Entry 1V3L (X-ray diffraction, 2.10 A resolution); this record covers chain A.

== Chain A ==
Molecule: Cyclomaltodextrin glucanotransferase
Source organism: Bacillus sp
Notes: EC 2.4.1.19
UniProtKB: P05618 (CDGT_BACS0); residues 1-686 here correspond to UniProt positions 28-713 (UniProt number = residue number + 27)
Chain sequence (686 residues; numbered 1 to 686; the number before each row is that of its first residue):
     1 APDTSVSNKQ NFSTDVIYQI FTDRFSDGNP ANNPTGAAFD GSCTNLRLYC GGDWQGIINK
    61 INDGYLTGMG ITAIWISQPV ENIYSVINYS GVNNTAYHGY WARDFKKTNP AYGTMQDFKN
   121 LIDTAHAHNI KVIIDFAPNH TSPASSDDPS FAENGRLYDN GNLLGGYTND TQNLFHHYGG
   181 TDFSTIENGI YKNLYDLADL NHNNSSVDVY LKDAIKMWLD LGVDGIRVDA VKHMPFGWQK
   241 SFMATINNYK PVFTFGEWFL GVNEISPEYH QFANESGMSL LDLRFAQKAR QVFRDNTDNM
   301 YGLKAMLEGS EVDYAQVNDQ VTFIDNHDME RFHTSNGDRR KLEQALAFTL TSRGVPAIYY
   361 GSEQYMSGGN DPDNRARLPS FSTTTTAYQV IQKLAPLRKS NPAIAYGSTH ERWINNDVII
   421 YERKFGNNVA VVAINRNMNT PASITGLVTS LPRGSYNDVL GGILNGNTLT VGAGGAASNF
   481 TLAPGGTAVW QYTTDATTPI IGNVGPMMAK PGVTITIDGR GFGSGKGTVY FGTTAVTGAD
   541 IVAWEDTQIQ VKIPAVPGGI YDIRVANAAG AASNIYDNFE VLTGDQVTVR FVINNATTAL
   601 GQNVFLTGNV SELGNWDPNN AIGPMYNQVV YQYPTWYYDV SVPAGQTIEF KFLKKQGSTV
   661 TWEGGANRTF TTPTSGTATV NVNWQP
Differences from the reference sequence: engineered mutation Leu-283 (Phe310 in P05618)
Curated features (UniProtKB/Swiss-Prot):
  - active site: Asp-229 (Nucleophile), Glu-257 (Proton donor)
  - binding site (Ca(2+)): Asp-27, Asn-29, Asn-32, Asn-33, Gly-51, Asp-53, Asn-139, Ile-190, Asp-199, His-233
  - binding site (substrate): Tyr-100, Trp-101, His-140, Asn-193 to Asp-196, Arg-227, Lys-232, His-233, His-327, Asp-371, Arg-375
  - site: Asp-328 (Transition state stabilizer)
Disulfides: Cys-43/Cys-50
Bound ions: Ca2+ site 1: Asp-27, Asn-29, Asn-32, Asn-33, Gly-51, Asp-53; Ca2+ site 2: Asn-139, Ile-190, Asp-199, His-233
Ligand contacts: ACI / beta-D-galactopyranose / alpha-D-glucopyranose / 4,6-dideoxy-alpha-D-xylo-hexopyranose: Tyr-97, His-98, Tyr-100, Trp-101, His-140, Leu-194, Tyr-195, Leu-197, Asp-229, Ala-230, Lys-232, His-233, Glu-257, Trp-258, Phe-259, His-327, Asp-328, Asp-371, Arg-375

== Overview ==
Chain A binds ACI / beta-D-galactopyranose / alpha-D-glucopyranose / 4,6-dideoxy-alpha-D-xylo-hexopyranose.
Asp-27, Asn-29, Asn-32, Asn-33, Gly-51 and Asp-53 form the Ca2+ site 1. Curated annotation (UniProt) lists
active-site residues Asp-229 and Glu-257, 10 Ca2+-binding residues and 13 substrate-binding residues.
Chain A is Cyclomaltodextrin glucanotransferase (Bacillus sp); the structure, Crystal structure of F283L
mutant cyclodextrin glycosyltransferase complexed with a pseudo-tetraose derived from acarbose, was determined
by X-ray diffraction together with 1V3J, 1V3K and 1V3M from the same study.
